PDB entry 6XLI | X-ray diffraction, 2.00 A resolution | chains A and E of the 3 polymer chains in the assembly

# Chain A
Name: PT3 Fab Heavy Chain
Organism: Mus musculus
Notes: antibody fragment or engineered binder
Chain sequence (227 residues; each row starts with the number of its first residue):
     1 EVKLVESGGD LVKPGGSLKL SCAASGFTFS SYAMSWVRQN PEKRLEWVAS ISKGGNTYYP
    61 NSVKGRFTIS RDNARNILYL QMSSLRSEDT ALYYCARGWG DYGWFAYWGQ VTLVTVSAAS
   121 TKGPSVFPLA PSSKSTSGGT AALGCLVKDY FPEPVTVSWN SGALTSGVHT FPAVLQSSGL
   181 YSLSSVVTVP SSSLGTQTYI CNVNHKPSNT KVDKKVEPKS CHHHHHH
Unresolved in the structure: 1-7, 134-138, 220-227
Disulfides: C22-C95, C145-C201

# Chain E
Name: Tau Phosphopeptide (Ac-SR(pT)PSLP(pT)PPTRE-OH)
Notes: fragment: residues 210-222 of Tau, phosporylated on T212 and T217
UniProt: P10636 (TAU_HUMAN), isoform P10636-5; residues 210-222 here correspond to UniProt positions 527-539 (UniProt number = residue number + 317)
Chain sequence (14 residues; each row starts with the number of its first residue):
   209 XSRTPSLPTP PTRE
Unresolved in the structure: 209
Sequence notes: acetylation (209)
Modified positions: ACE (acetyl group) at position 209; T212 (phosphothreonine; TPO); T217 (phosphothreonine; TPO)
Swiss-Prot annotation at these positions:
  - modified residue: T212 (Phosphothreonine), S214 (Phosphoserine), T217 (Phosphothreonine)

# Chain A / chain E interface
Contacting residue pairs (25; chain A residue first):
  F27(A) - T212(E)
  T28(A) - R211(E)
  T28(A) - T212(E)
  S31(A) - T212(E)  hydrogen bond (side chain-backbone)
  S31(A) - P213(E)  hydrogen bond (side chain-backbone)
  S31(A) - S214(E)
  S31(A) - L215(E)  hydrogen bond (backbone-backbone)
  Y32(A) - T212(E)
  Y32(A) - L215(E)  hydrophobic
  S52(A) - T217(E)
  K53(A) - S214(E)
  K53(A) - L215(E)  hydrogen bond (side chain-backbone)
  K53(A) - T217(E)
  W99(A) - L215(E)  hydrophobic
  W99(A) - P216(E)
  W99(A) - P218(E)
  G100(A) - P216(E)  hydrogen bond (backbone-backbone)
  G100(A) - T217(E)
  G100(A) - P218(E)
  G100(A) - P219(E)
  D101(A) - P219(E)
  G103(A) - P218(E)
  W104(A) - T217(E)
  W104(A) - P218(E)
  W104(A) - T220(E)  hydrogen bond
Other interface residues (no listed pair), chain A (13 interface residues in all): A33, Y58

# In short
13 residues of chain A face 10 of chain E across their interface, with 6 hydrogen bonds. Polar contacts
include S31(A)-T212(E), S31(A)-P213(E) and K53(A)-L215(E).
Here chain A is PT3 Fab Heavy Chain (Mus musculus) and chain E is Tau Phosphopeptide
(Ac-SR(pT)PSLP(pT)PPTRE-OH). Entry 6XLI (CRYSTAL STRUCTURE OF ANTI-TAU ANTIBODY PT3 Fab+pT212/pT217-TAU
PEPTIDE) was determined by X-ray diffraction.
